PDB entry 8AVX | electron microscopy, 3.50 A resolution | chains A and B

# Chain A (and B)
Molecule: Bacteriophytochrome, Response regulator
From: Deinococcus radiodurans R1
Notes: EC 2.7.13.3; chain B of this document is another copy of the same molecule, construct and numbering; everything in this record applies to it too
UniProt: chimeric construct of Q9RZA4, Q9RZA5: residues 1-755 from Q9RZA4 (BPHY_DEIRA) positions 1-755 (same numbers); residues 768-916 from Q9RZA5 positions 1-149 (UniProt number = residue number - 767)
Sequence (938 residues; row label = number of the first residue in the row; numbers below 1 keep their minus sign (Met-13 is residue -13)):
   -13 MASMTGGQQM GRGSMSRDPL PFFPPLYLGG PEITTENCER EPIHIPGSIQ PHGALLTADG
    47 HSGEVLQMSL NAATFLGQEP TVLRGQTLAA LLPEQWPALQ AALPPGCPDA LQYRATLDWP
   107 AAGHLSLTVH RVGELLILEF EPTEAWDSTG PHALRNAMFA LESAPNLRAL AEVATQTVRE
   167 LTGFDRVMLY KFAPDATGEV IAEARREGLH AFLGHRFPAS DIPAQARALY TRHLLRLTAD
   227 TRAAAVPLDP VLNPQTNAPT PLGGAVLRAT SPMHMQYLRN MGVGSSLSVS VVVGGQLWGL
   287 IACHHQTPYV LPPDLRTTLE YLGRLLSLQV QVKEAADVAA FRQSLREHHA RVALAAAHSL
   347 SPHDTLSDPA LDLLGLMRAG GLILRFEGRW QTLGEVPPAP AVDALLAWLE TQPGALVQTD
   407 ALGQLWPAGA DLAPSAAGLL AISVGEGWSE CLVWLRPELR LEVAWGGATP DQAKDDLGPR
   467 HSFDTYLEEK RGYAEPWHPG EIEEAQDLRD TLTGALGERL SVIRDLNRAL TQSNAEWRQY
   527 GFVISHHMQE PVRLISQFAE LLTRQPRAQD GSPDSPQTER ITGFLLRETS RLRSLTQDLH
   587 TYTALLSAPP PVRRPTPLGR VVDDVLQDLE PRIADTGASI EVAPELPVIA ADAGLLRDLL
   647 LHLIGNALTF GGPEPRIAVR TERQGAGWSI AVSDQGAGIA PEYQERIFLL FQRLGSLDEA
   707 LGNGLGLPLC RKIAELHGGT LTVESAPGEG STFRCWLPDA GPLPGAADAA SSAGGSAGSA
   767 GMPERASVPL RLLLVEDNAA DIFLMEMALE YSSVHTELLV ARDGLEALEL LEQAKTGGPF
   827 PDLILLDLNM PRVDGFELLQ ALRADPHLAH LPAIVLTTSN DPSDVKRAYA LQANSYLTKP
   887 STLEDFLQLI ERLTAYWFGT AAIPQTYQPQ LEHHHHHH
Unresolved in the structure: -13 to 21, 108, 131-137, 452-463, 522-924 (chain B: -13 to 21, 131-137, 452-463, 522-924)
Differences from the reference sequence: initiating methionine (-13); expression tag (-12 to 0, 917-924); linker (756-767)
Ligand contacts: biliverdine ix alpha (BLA): Cys24, Ile29, Tyr176, Phe198, His201, Phe203, Asp207, Ile208, Pro209, Gln211, Ala212, Tyr216, Arg222, Arg254, Thr256, Ser257, Met259, His260, Tyr263, Leu264, Met267, Ser272, Ser274, Leu286, Ala288, Pro465
Swiss-Prot annotation at these positions:
  - binding site (a tetrapyrrole): Cys24
  - modified residue: His532 (Phosphohistidine)
What the authors report for this chain:
  - self-association interface (contacts with another copy of this molecule); pairs are residue here / residue on that copy: Asn513-Asn513, Leu502, Leu506, Ile509
  - conformationally variable residues (helix shift): Asn513

# Interface between chain A and chain B
Pairs across the interface (54; chain A residue first):
  Pro94(A) - Ser149(B)
  Ala96(A) - Phe145(B)
  Leu97(A) - Phe145(B)
  Leu97(A) - Ala146(B)  hydrophobic
  Leu97(A) - Ser149(B)
  Gln98(A) - Arg141(B)
  Gln98(A) - Phe145(B)
  Tyr99(A) - Asn142(B)
  Arg100(A) - His138(B)
  Arg100(A) - Arg141(B)
  Arg100(A) - Asn142(B)  hydrogen bond (backbone-side chain)
  Thr102(A) - His138(B)
  His138(A) - Arg100(B)
  Arg141(A) - Gln98(B)
  Arg141(A) - Arg100(B)
  Arg141(A) - Thr303(B)
  Arg141(A) - Glu306(B)  salt bridge
  Asn142(A) - Gln98(B)
  Asn142(A) - Tyr99(B)
  Asn142(A) - Arg100(B)
  Met144(A) - Arg310(B)  hydrogen bond
  Phe145(A) - Ala96(B)
  Phe145(A) - Leu97(B)
  Phe145(A) - Gln98(B)
  Phe145(A) - Arg310(B)
  Glu148(A) - Arg310(B)  salt bridge
  Ser149(A) - Pro94(B)
  Thr303(A) - Arg141(B)  hydrogen bond
  Glu306(A) - Arg141(B)  salt bridge
  Glu306(A) - Phe145(B)
  Tyr307(A) - Leu140(B)
  Tyr307(A) - Arg141(B)
  Tyr307(A) - Met144(B)  hydrophobic
  Tyr307(A) - Tyr307(B)  hydrogen bond (backbone-side chain)
  Arg310(A) - Met144(B)
  Arg310(A) - Phe145(B)
  Arg310(A) - Glu148(B)  salt bridge
  Gln317(A) - Gln317(B)
  Glu373(A) - Arg510(B)
  Glu432(A) - Glu504(B)
  Thr499(A) - Thr499(B)
  Leu502(A) - Leu502(B)
  Leu502(A) - Gly503(B)
  Gly503(A) - Leu502(B)
  Arg505(A) - Leu506(B)
  Leu506(A) - Arg505(B)
  Leu506(A) - Leu506(B)  hydrophobic
  Leu506(A) - Ile509(B)  hydrophobic
  Ile509(A) - Leu506(B)  hydrophobic
  Ile509(A) - Ile509(B)  hydrophobic
  Ile509(A) - Arg510(B)
  Ile509(A) - Asn513(B)
  Asn513(A) - Ile509(B)
  Asn513(A) - Asn513(B)  hydrogen bond
Other interface residues (no listed pair), chain A (36 interface residues in all): Ala101, Leu220, Leu311, Leu314, Gly431, Glu504, Arg510, Leu516
Other interface residues (no listed pair), chain B (37 interface residues in all): Thr102, Leu311, Leu314, Glu373, Glu432, Gly500, Arg514, Leu516

# In short
Chain A and chain B form an interface of 36 and 37 residues respectively, with 5 hydrogen bonds and 4 salt
bridges. Polar pairs include Arg141(A)-Glu306(B), Glu148(A)-Arg310(B) and Arg100(A)-Asn142(B). Bound to chain
A: biliverdine ix alpha. From the paper: conformational variability at Asn513(A); a self-association interface
involving Leu502(A), Leu506(A) and Ile509(A) among others.
Chain A and chain B are both Bacteriophytochrome, Response regulator (Deinococcus radiodurans R1); the
structure, Cryo-EM structure of DrBphP in Pfr state, was determined by electron microscopy, deposited together
with 8AVV and 8AVW.
